Entry 6XKU (electron microscopy, 4.20 A resolution (low resolution: residue-level contacts below are approximate; hydrogen-bond / salt-bridge calls are withheld)); this record covers chains E and P of the 6 polymer chains in the assembly.

Chain E:
Protein: Ubiquinol-cytochrome c reductase iron-sulfur subunit
Organism: Rhodobacter capsulatus (strain ATCC BAA-309 / NBRC 16581 / SB1003)
Notes: EC 7.1.1.8
Reference sequence: D5ANZ2 (UCRI_RHOCB); numbering as in UniProt (aligned over 1-191)
Chain sequence (191 residues; each row starts with the number of its first residue):
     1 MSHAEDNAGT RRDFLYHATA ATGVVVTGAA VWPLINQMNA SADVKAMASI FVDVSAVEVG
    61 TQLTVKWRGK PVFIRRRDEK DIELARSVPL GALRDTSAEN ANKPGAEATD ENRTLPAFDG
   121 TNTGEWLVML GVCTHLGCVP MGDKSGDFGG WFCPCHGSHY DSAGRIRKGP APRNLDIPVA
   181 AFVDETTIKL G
Unresolved in the structure: 1-10
Cystine bridges: Cys138-Cys155
Ion coordination: 2Fe-2S cluster Fe: Cys133, His135, Cys153, His156
Residues lining bound ligands: 2Fe-2S cluster (FES): Cys133, His135, Leu136, Gly137, Cys138, Cys153, Cys155, His156, Ser158
Curated features (UniProtKB/Swiss-Prot):
  - binding site ([2Fe-2S] cluster): Cys133, His135, Cys153, His156

Chain P:
Protein: Cytochrome b
Organism: Rhodobacter capsulatus (strain ATCC BAA-309 / NBRC 16581 / SB1003)
Reference sequence: D5ANZ3 (CYB_RHOCB); numbering as in UniProt (aligned over 1-437)
Chain sequence (437 residues; each row starts with the number of its first residue):
     1 MSGIPHDHYE PKTGIEKWLH DRLPIVGLVY DTIMIPTPKN LNWWWIWGIV LAFTLVLQIV
    61 TGIVLAMHYT PHVDLAFASV EHIMRDVNGG WAMRYIHANG ASLFFLAVYI HIFRGLYYGS
   121 YKAPREITWI VGMVIYLLMM GTAFMGYVLP WGQMSFWGAT VITGLFGAIP GIGPSIQAWL
   181 LGGPAVDNAT LNRFFSLHYL LPFVIAALVA IHIWAFHTTG NNNPTGVEVR RTSKADAEKD
   241 TLPFWPYFVI KDLFALALVL LGFFAVVAYM PNYLGHPDNY VQANPLSTPA HIVPEWYFLP
   301 FYAILRAFAA DVWVVILVDG LTFGIVDAKF FGVIAMFGAI AVMALAPWLD TSKVRSGAYR
   361 PKFRMWFWFL VLDFVVLTWV GAMPTEYPYD WISLIASTYW FAYFLVILPL LGATEKPEPI
   421 PASIEEDFNS HYGNPAE
Unresolved in the structure: 1, 233-236, 429-437
Ion coordination: heme c Fe site 1: His97, His198; heme c Fe site 2: His111, His212
Residues lining bound ligands:
  - heme c (HEC), molecule 1: Trp45, Gly48, Ile49, Leu51, Ala52, Phe104, His111, Ile112, Arg114, Ser120, Arg125, Thr128, Trp129, Gly132, Met133, Ile135, Tyr136, Val209, His212, Phe216, Thr219, Gly220, Asn221, Asn222
  - heme c (HEC), molecule 2: Leu55, Gln58, Ile59, Gly62, Ile63, Leu65, Ala66, Tyr69, Arg94, His97, Ala98, Ala101, Phe104, Met139, Thr142, Ala143, Gly146, Tyr147, Leu149, Pro150, Phe195, His198, Tyr199, Pro202, Ile205, Asn279, Tyr297
Curated features (UniProtKB/Swiss-Prot):
  - binding site (heme b): His97, His111, His198, His212
  - mutagenesis: Phe144 (F144L/S: Loss of binding affinity for ubiquinone and ubiquinol)

Chain E / chain P interface:
Contacting residue pairs - 13 pairs, chain E then chain P:
  Leu34(E) with Met93(P)
  Asn36(E) with Asn88(P)
  Gln37(E) with Val64(P); Met67(P); His68(P); Asn88(P)
  Ala40(E) with Asn88(P)
  Ser41(E) with His82(P); Asp86(P); Val87(P)
  Ala42(E) with Asp86(P)
  Asp43(E) with His82(P); Asp86(P)
Other interface residues (no listed pair), chain E (11 interface residues in all): Tyr16, Pro33, Met38, Asn39
Other interface residues (no listed pair), chain P (11 interface residues in all): Val60, Arg85, Trp245

Summary:
Chain E and chain P each contribute 11 residues to their interface. Bound to chain E: 2Fe-2S cluster. Ligands
of chain P: heme c. From UniProt: 4 [2Fe-2S] cluster-binding residues on chain E; 4 heme b-binding residues
and one mutagenesis site on chain P.
Chain E is Ubiquinol-cytochrome c reductase iron-sulfur subunit and chain P is Cytochrome b, both from
Rhodobacter capsulatus (strain ATCC BAA-309 / NBRC 16581 / SB1003); the structure, R. capsulatus cyt bc1 with
one FeS protein in b position and one in c position ..., was determined by electron microscopy, deposited
together with 6XI0, 6XKT, 6XKV, 6XKW, 6XKX and 6XKZ.
